PDB entry 1DJ1 | X-ray diffraction, 1.93 A resolution | chain A

# Chain A
Name: Cytochrome C peroxidase
Organism: Saccharomyces cerevisiae
Notes: EC 1.11.1.5
Reference sequence: P00431 (CCPR_YEAST); residues 4-294 here correspond to UniProt positions 71-361 (UniProt number = residue number + 67)
Sequence (291 residues; row label = number of the first residue in the row):
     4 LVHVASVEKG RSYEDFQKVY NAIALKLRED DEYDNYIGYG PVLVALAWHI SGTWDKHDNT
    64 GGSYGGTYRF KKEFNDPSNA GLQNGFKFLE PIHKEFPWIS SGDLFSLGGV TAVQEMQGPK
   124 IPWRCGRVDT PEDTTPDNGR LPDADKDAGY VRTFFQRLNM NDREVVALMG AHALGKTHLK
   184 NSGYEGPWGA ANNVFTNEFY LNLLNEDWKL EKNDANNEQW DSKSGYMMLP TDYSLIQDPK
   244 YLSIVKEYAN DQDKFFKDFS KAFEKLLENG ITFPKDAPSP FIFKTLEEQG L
Construct notes: engineered mutation Ala48 (Arg115 in P00431)
Swiss-Prot annotation at these positions:
  - active site: His52 (Proton acceptor), Trp191 (Tryptophan radical intermediate)
  - binding site (heme b): His175
  - modified residue: Tyr153 (Phosphotyrosine)
Ion coordination: heme Fe near His175 (its only coordinating residue here)
Ligand contacts: heme (HEM): Pro44, Val45, Val47, Ala48, Trp51, Pro145, Asp146, Ala147, Phe158, Leu171, Met172, Ala174, His175, Leu177, Gly178, Lys179, Thr180, His181, Asn184, Ser185, Tyr187, Trp191, Leu232, Thr234, Phe262, Phe266

# Overview
Bound to chain A: heme. UniProt lists active-site residues His52 and Trp191 and heme b-binding residue His175.
Chain A is Cytochrome C peroxidase (Saccharomyces cerevisiae); the structure, Crystal structure of R48A mutant
of cytochrome C peroxidase, was determined by X-ray diffraction (same publication as 1DJ5).
